Entry 1KX3 (X-ray diffraction, 2.00 A resolution); this record covers chains I and C of the 10 polymer chains in the assembly.

== Chain I ==
Molecule: 5'(ATCAATATCCACCTGCAGATTCTACCAAAAGTGTATTTGGAAACTGCTCCATCAAAAGGCATGTTCAGCTGAATTCAGCTGAACATGCCTTTTGATGGAGCAGTTTCCAAATACACTTTTGGTAGAATCTGCAGGTGGATATTGAT)3' (146-nt DNA)
From: Homo sapiens
Sequence (146 nucleotides; row label = number of the first residue in the row; numbers below 1 keep their minus sign (DA-72 is residue -72)):
   -72 ATCAATATCCACCTGCAGATTCTACCAAAAGTGTATTTGGAAACTGCTCC
   -22 ATCAAAAGGCATGTTCAGCTGAATTCAGCTGAACATGCCTTTTGATGGAG
    28 CAGTTTCCAAATACACTTTTGGTAGAATCTGCAGGTGGATATTGAT
Bound ions: Mn2+ site 1: DG-34, DG-33; Mn2+ site 2 near DG27 (its only coordinating residue here); Mn2+ site 3 near DG48 (its only coordinating residue here); Mn2+ site 4 near DG61 (its only coordinating residue here); Mn2+ site 5 near DG65 (its only coordinating residue here)

== Chain C ==
Protein: histone H2A.1
From: Xenopus laevis
Reference sequence: P06897 (H2A1_XENLA); aligned to UniProt positions 1-128 over residues 1-128 (the alignment contains insertions or deletions, so no single offset holds)
Amino-acid sequence (128 residues; each row starts with the number of its first residue):
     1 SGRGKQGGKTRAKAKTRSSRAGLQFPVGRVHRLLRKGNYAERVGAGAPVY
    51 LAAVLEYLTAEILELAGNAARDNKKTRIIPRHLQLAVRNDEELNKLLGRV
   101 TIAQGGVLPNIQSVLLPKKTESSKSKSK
Not modelled in the structure: 1-13, 121-128
Construct notes: variant Arg99 (Gly in P06897); conflict Ser123 (Ala in P06897)
UniProt features mapped onto this chain:
  - modified residue (N6-(2-hydroxyisobutyryl)lysine): Lys75, Lys119

== Chain I / chain C interface ==
Residue-residue contacts (16; chain I residue first):
  DA-62(I) with Lys74(C), salt bridge to the phosphate
  DA-54(I) with Arg77(C), sugar contact
  DA-44(I) with Arg32(C), phosphate contact
  DA-43(I) with Gly28(C), phosphate contact; Arg29(C), hydrogen bond to the phosphate; Arg32(C), salt bridge to the phosphate
  DG-42(I) with Ala14(C), phosphate contact; Lys15(C), phosphate contact; Thr16(C), phosphate contact; Arg17(C), salt bridge to the phosphate; Gly28(C), phosphate contact
  DT-41(I) with Ala14(C), phosphate contact; Lys15(C), hydrogen bond to the phosphate; Arg20(C), salt bridge to the phosphate
  DT-35(I) with Arg42(C), sugar contact
  DG-34(I) with Arg42(C), sugar contact

== Overview ==
The interface between chain I and chain C involves 8 residues on one side and 11 on the other; the contacts
include 2 hydrogen bonds and 4 salt bridges. Among the polar pairs are DA-43(I)-Arg29(C), DT-41(I)-Lys15(C)
and DA-62(I)-Lys74(C).
Chain I is
5'(ATCAATATCCACCTGCAGATTCTACCAAAAGTGTATTTGGAAACTGCTCCATCAAAAGGCATGTTCAGCTGAATTCAGCTGAACATGCCTTTTGATGGAGCAGTTTCCAAATACACTTTTGGTAGAATCTGCAGGTGGATATTGAT)3'
(146-nt DNA) (Homo sapiens) and chain C is histone H2A.1 (Xenopus laevis); the structure, X-Ray Structure of
the Nucleosome Core Particle, NCP146, at 2.0 A Resolution, was determined by X-ray diffraction, deposited
together with 1KX4.
